Entry 6W09 (electron microscopy, 5.30 A resolution (low resolution: residue-level contacts below are approximate; hydrogen-bond / salt-bridge calls are withheld)); this record covers chains K and O of the 20 polymer chains in the assembly.

== Chain K ==
Protein: Fab CHK-265 heavy chain
Organism: Homo sapiens
Notes: antibody fragment or engineered binder
Chain sequence (218 residues; row label = number of the first residue in the row):
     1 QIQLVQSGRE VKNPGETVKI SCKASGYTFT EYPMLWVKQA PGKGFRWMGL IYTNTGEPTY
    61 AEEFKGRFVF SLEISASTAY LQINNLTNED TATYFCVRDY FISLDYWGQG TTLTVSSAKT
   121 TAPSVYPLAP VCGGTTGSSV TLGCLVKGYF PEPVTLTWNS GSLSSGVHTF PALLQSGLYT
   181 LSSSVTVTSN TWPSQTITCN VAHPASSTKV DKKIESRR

== Chain O ==
Protein: Fab CHK-265 light chain
Organism: Homo sapiens
Notes: antibody fragment or engineered binder
Chain sequence (211 residues; numbered 219 to 429; the number before each row is that of its first residue):
   219 QAVVTQESAL TTSPGETVTL TCRSNIGAVT SSNCANWVQE KPDHFFTGLI GDTNNRRSGV
   279 PARFSGSLIG DKAALTITGA QTEDEAIYFC ALWYNNLWVF GGGTKLTVLG QPKSSPSVTL
   339 FPPSSEELET NKATLVCTIT DFYPGVVTVD WKVDGTPVTQ GMETTQPSKQ SNNKYMASSY
   399 LTLTARAWER HSSYSCQVTH EGHTVEKSLS R

== Interface between chain K and chain O ==
Residue-residue contacts (16):
  Lys43(K) - Gly319(O)
  Phe45(K) - Phe318(O)
  Phe45(K) - Gly319(O)
  Trp107(K) - Phe264(O)
  Trp107(K) - Thr265(O)
  Gly108(K) - Phe264(O)
  Gln109(K) - Asp261(O)
  Gln109(K) - His262(O)
  Ala129(K) - Phe339(O)
  Pro130(K) - Leu338(O)
  Val131(K) - Leu338(O)
  His168(K) - Met394(O)
  Thr169(K) - Gln384(O)
  Thr169(K) - Met394(O)
  Phe170(K) - Gln384(O)
  Pro171(K) - Gln384(O)
Other interface residues (no listed pair), chain K (15 interface residues in all): Gly44, Ser103, Asp105
Other interface residues (no listed pair), chain O (16 interface residues in all): Phe263, Gly266, Asp270, Ile357, Thr383, Ala395

== Overview ==
The interface between chain K and chain O involves 15 residues on one side and 16 on the other.
Chain K is Fab CHK-265 heavy chain and chain O is Fab CHK-265 light chain, both from Homo sapiens; the
structure, Human mAbs broadly protect against infection of arthritiogenic alphaviruses by recognizing
conserved elements of the MXR8 ..., was determined by electron microscopy together with 6W2U, 6VYV and 6W1C
from the same study.
